Entry 8XRT (X-ray diffraction, 2.40 A resolution); this record covers chains E and F.

# Chain E (and F)
Molecule: GH3 enzyme CcBgl3B
Notes: chain F of this document is another copy of the same molecule, construct and numbering; everything in this record applies to it too
Sequence (768 residues; numbered -2 to 765; the number before each row is that of its first residue; numbers below 1 keep their minus sign (Gly-2 is residue -2)):
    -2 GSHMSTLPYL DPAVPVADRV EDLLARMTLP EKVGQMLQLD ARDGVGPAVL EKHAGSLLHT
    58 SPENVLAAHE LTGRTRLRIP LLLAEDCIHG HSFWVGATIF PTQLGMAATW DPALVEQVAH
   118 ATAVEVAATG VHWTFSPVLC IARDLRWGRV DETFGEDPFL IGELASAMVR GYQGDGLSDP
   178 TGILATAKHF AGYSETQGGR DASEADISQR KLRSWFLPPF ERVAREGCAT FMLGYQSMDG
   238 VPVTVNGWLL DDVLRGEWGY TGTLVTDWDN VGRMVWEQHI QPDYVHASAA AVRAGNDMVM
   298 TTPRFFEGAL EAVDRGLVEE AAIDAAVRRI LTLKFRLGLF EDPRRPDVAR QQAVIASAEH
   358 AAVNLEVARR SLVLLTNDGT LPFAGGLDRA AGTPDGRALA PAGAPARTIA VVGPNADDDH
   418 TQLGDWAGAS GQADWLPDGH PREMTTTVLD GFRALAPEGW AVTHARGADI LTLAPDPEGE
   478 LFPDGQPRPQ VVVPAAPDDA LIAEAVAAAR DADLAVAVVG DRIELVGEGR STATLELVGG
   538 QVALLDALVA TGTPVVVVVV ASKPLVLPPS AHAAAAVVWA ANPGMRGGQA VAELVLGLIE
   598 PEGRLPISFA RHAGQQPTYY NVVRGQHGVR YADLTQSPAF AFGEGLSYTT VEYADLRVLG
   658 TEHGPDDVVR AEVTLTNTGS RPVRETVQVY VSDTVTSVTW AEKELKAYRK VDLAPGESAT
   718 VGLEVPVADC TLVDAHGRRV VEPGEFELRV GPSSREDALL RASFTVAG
Disordered / not traced: -2 to 4, 476-486 (chain F: -2 to 2, 389, 476-486)
Bound ions: Ca2+: Asp690, Val692

# Chain E / chain F interface
Contacting residue pairs (111; chain E residue first):
  Arg143(E) - Gly611(F)  hydrogen bond (side chain-backbone)
  Arg143(E) - Gln613(F)  hydrogen bond (side chain-backbone)
  Gln194(E) - Tyr616(F)
  Gln194(E) - Val619(F)
  Gly195(E) - Gln613(F)
  Gly195(E) - Pro614(F)
  Gly195(E) - Tyr628(F)  hydrogen bond (backbone-side chain)
  Arg197(E) - Gln612(F)  hydrogen bond (side chain-backbone)
  Arg197(E) - Gln613(F)
  Arg197(E) - Pro614(F)  hydrogen bond (side chain-backbone)
  Arg197(E) - Gln623(F)
  Arg197(E) - Tyr628(F)  hydrogen bond
  Arg197(E) - Gln633(F)
  Asp198(E) - Gln623(F)
  Asp198(E) - His624(F)  hydrogen bond (backbone-backbone)
  Ala199(E) - Gly622(F)
  Ala199(E) - Gln623(F)
  Ala199(E) - His624(F)
  Glu201(E) - Arg207(F)  salt bridge
  Glu201(E) - Val620(F)
  Glu201(E) - Thr696(F)  hydrogen bond
  Asp203(E) - Asp203(F)
  Asp203(E) - Lys208(F)  salt bridge
  Ser205(E) - Asp236(F)  hydrogen bond
  Arg207(E) - Glu201(F)  salt bridge
  Arg207(E) - Asp236(F)  hydrogen bond (side chain-backbone)
  Arg207(E) - Gly237(F)
  Lys208(E) - Asp203(F)  salt bridge
  Tyr232(E) - His624(F)
  Ser234(E) - Thr696(F)  hydrogen bond
  Asp236(E) - Ser205(F)  hydrogen bond
  Asp236(E) - Arg207(F)  hydrogen bond (backbone-side chain)
  Gly237(E) - Arg207(F)
  Gly237(E) - Val695(F)
  Gly237(E) - Thr696(F)  hydrogen bond (backbone-backbone)
  Arg270(E) - His624(F)  hydrogen bond
  Glu274(E) - Gln623(F)
  Glu274(E) - His624(F)  salt bridge
  Gln275(E) - Thr696(F)
  His276(E) - Thr691(F)
  His276(E) - Val692(F)
  His276(E) - Thr693(F)  hydrogen bond (backbone-backbone)
  Ile277(E) - Thr693(F)
  Ile277(E) - Thr696(F)
  Val488(E) - Arg627(F)
  Val489(E) - Ala629(F)
  Glu521(E) - Ala629(F)
  Leu522(E) - Ala629(F)  hydrophobic
  Gly526(E) - His624(F)
  Ser528(E) - Tyr628(F)
  Ser528(E) - Ala629(F)  hydrogen bond (backbone-backbone)
  Thr529(E) - Tyr628(F)
  Thr529(E) - Asp630(F)
  Ala530(E) - His609(F)
  Ala530(E) - Gly611(F)
  Ala530(E) - Tyr628(F)
  Ala530(E) - Asp630(F)  hydrogen bond (backbone-side chain)
  Ala530(E) - Leu631(F)  hydrophobic
  Thr531(E) - His609(F)
  Thr531(E) - Asp630(F)  hydrogen bond
  His609(E) - Thr531(F)
  His609(E) - His609(F)
  Ala610(E) - Gly611(F)
  Gly611(E) - Arg143(F)  hydrogen bond (backbone-side chain)
  Gly611(E) - Ala530(F)
  Gly611(E) - Ala610(F)
  Gln612(E) - Arg197(F)  hydrogen bond (backbone-side chain)
  Gln613(E) - Arg143(F)  hydrogen bond (backbone-side chain)
  Gln613(E) - Gly195(F)
  Gln613(E) - Arg197(F)
  Pro614(E) - Gly195(F)
  Pro614(E) - Arg197(F)  hydrogen bond (backbone-side chain)
  Val620(E) - Glu201(F)
  Gln623(E) - Arg197(F)
  Gln623(E) - Asp198(F)
  Gln623(E) - Ala199(F)
  Gln623(E) - Ser200(F)
  His624(E) - Asp198(F)  hydrogen bond (backbone-backbone)
  His624(E) - Ala199(F)
  His624(E) - Tyr232(F)
  His624(E) - Arg270(F)
  His624(E) - Glu274(F)  salt bridge
  His624(E) - Gly526(F)
  Arg627(E) - Val488(F)
  Tyr628(E) - Arg143(F)
  Tyr628(E) - Gly195(F)  hydrogen bond (side chain-backbone)
  Tyr628(E) - Arg197(F)  hydrogen bond
  Tyr628(E) - Ser528(F)
  Tyr628(E) - Thr529(F)
  Tyr628(E) - Ala530(F)
  Ala629(E) - Val489(F)
  Ala629(E) - Glu521(F)
  Ala629(E) - Leu522(F)  hydrophobic
  Ala629(E) - Ser528(F)  hydrogen bond (backbone-backbone)
  Asp630(E) - Thr529(F)
  Asp630(E) - Ala530(F)  hydrogen bond (side chain-backbone)
  Asp630(E) - Thr531(F)  hydrogen bond
  Asp630(E) - Leu532(F)
  Leu631(E) - Ala530(F)  hydrophobic
  Gln633(E) - Arg197(F)
  Val692(E) - His276(F)
  Thr693(E) - His276(F)
  Thr693(E) - Ile277(F)
  Ser694(E) - Ile277(F)
  Val695(E) - Gly237(F)
  Val695(E) - Ile277(F)
  Thr696(E) - Glu201(F)  hydrogen bond
  Thr696(E) - Ser234(F)
  Thr696(E) - Gly237(F)  hydrogen bond (backbone-backbone)
  Thr696(E) - Ile277(F)
  Ala732(E) - Val238(F)  hydrophobic
Other interface residues (no listed pair), chain E (61 interface residues in all): Ser200, Val238, Gln278, Pro279, Asp473, Arg527, Leu532, Glu533, Val535, Tyr616, Gly622
Other interface residues (no listed pair), chain F (60 interface residues in all): Gln194, Arg527, Glu533, Val535, Arg621, Ser694, Ala732

# In short
61 residues of chain E and 60 residues of chain F are in contact; the contacts include 31 hydrogen bonds and 6
salt bridges. Polar pairs include Glu201(E)-Arg207(F), Asp203(E)-Lys208(F) and Glu274(E)-His624(F). Asp690(E)
and Val692(E) coordinate Ca2+.
Both chains are GH3 enzyme CcBgl3B. Entry 8XRT (The crystal structure of a GH3 enzyme CcBgl3B) was determined
by X-ray diffraction together with 8XRU, 8XRV and 8XRX from the same study.
